Entry 8G0D (electron microscopy, 2.90 A resolution); this record covers chains A and d of the 20 polymer chains in the assembly.

[Chain A]
Protein: ATP synthase subunit alpha
From: Mycolicibacterium smegmatis MC2 155
Notes: EC 7.1.2.2
Reference sequence: A0R202 (ATPA_MYCS2); residues 1-548 here = UniProt positions 1-548
Sequence (548 residues; row label = number of the first residue in the row):
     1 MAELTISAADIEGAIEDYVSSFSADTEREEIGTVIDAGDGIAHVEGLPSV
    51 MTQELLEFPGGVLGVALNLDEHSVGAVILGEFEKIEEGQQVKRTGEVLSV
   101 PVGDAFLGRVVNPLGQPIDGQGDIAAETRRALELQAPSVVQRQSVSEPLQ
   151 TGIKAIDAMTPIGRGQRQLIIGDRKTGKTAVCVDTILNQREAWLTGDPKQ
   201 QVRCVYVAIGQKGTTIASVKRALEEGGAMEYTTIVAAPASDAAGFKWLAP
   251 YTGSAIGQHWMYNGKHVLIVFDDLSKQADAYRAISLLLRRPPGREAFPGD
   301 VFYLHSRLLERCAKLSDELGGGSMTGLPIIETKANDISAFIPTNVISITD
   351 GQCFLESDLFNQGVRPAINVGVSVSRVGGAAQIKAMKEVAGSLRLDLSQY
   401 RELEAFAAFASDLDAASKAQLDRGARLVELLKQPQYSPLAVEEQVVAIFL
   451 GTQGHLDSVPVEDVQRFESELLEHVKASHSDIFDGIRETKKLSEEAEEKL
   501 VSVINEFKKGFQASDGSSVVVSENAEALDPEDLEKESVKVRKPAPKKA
Disordered / not traced: 1-6, 521-548
Residues lining bound ligands:
  - ATP (adenosine-5'-triphosphate): Asp173, Arg174, Lys175, Thr176, Gly177, Lys178, Thr179, Ala180, Arg365, Pro366, Gln433, Pro434, Gln435
  - ATP: Ile346, Ser347, Arg376
Swiss-Prot annotation at these positions:
  - binding site (ATP): Gly172 to Thr179
  - site: Ser373 (Required for activity)

[Chain d]
Protein: ATP synthase subunit b-delta
From: Mycolicibacterium smegmatis MC2 155
Reference sequence: A0R203 (ATPFD_MYCS2); residue numbers follow UniProt; this construct covers 1-445
Sequence (445 residues; row label = number of the first residue in the row):
     1 MSIFIGQLIGFAVIAFIIVKWVVPPVRTLMRNQQEAVRAALAESAEAAKK
    51 LADADAMHAKALADAKAESEKVTEEAKQDSERIAAQLSEQAGSEAERIKA
   101 QGAQQIQLMRQQLIRQLRTGLGAEAVNKAAEIVRAHVADPQAQSATVDRF
   151 LSELEQMAPSSVVIDTAATSRLRAASRQSLAALVEKFDSVAGGLDADGLT
   201 NLADELASVAKLLLSETALNKHLAEPTDDSAPKVRLLERLLSDKVSATTL
   251 DLLRTAVSNRWSTESNLIDAVEHTARLALLKRAEIAGEVDEVEEQLFRFG
   301 RVLDAEPRLSALLSDYTTPAEGRVALLDKALTGRPGVNQTAAALLSQTVG
   351 LLRGERADEAVIDLAELAVSRRGEVVAHVSAAAELSDAQRTRLTEVLSRI
   401 YGRPVSVQLHVDPELLGGLSITVGDEVIDGSIASRLAAAQTGLPD
Disordered / not traced: 158-169, 445

[Interface between chain A and chain d]
Residue-residue contacts - 4 pairs, chain A then chain d:
  Arg28(A) with Val427(d), hydrogen bond (backbone-backbone); Ile428(d)
  Glu29(A) with Glu426(d); Val427(d)
Other interface residues (no listed pair), chain A (4 interface residues in all): Ile11, Glu30
Other interface residues (no listed pair), chain d (5 interface residues in all): Arg118, Asp425

[Summary]
4 residues of chain A face 5 of chain d across their interface, with 1 hydrogen bond. Its one hydrogen bond,
Arg28(A)-Val427(d), is backbone to backbone. Bound to chain A: ATP. UniProt lists 8 ATP-binding residues on
chain A.
Chain A is ATP synthase subunit alpha and chain d is ATP synthase subunit b-delta, both from Mycolicibacterium
smegmatis MC2 155; the structure, Cryo-EM structure of TBAJ-876-bound Mycobacterium smegmatis ATP synthase
rotational state 2 (backbone model), was determined by electron microscopy (same publication as 8G07, 8G08,
8G09, 8G0A, 8G0B, 8G0C and 8G0E).
